5JQG - chains B and C of the 6 polymer chains in the assembly; structure by X-ray diffraction, 2.24 A resolution.

== Chain B ==
Name: Tubulin beta chain
From: Sus scrofa
UniProt: P02554 (TBB_PIG); numbering as in UniProt (aligned over 1-445)
Sequence (445 residues; each row starts with the number of its first residue):
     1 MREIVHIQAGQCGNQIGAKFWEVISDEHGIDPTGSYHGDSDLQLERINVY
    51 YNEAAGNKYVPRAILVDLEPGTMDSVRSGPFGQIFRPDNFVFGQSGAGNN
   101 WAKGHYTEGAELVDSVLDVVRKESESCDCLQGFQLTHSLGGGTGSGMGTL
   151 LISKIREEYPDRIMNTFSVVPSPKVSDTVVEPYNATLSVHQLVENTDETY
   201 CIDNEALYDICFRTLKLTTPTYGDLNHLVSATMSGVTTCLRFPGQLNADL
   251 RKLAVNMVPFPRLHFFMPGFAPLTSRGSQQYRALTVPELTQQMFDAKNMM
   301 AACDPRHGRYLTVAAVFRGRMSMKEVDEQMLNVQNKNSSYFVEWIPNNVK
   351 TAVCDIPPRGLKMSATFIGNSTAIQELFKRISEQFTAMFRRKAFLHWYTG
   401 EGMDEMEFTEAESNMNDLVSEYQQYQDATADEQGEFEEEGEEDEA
Unresolved in the structure: 1, 276-279, 429-445
Metal / ion sites: Mg2+: Gln11 (together with GDP); Ca2+ near Glu111 (its only coordinating residue here)
Ligand contacts: GDP (guanosine-5'-diphosphate): Gly10, Gln11, Cys12, Gln15, Ile16, Asp67, Asn99, Ser138, Gly140, Gly141, Gly142, Thr143, Gly144, Ser145, Val169, Pro171, Val175, Asp177, Glu181, Asn204, Leu207, Tyr222, Leu225, Asn226
Swiss-Prot annotation at these positions:
  - motif: Met1 to Ile4 (MREI motif)
  - binding site (GTP): Gln11, Glu69, Ser138, Gly142, Thr143, Gly144, Asn204, Asn226
  - binding site (Mg(2+)): Glu69
  - modified residue: Ser40 (Phosphoserine), Lys58 (N6-acetyllysine), Ser172 (Phosphoserine), Thr285 (Phosphothreonine), Thr290 (Phosphothreonine), Arg318 (Omega-N-methylarginine), Glu438 (5-glutamyl polyglutamate)
  - cross-link (Glycyl lysine isopeptide (Lys-Gly)): Lys58 (interchain with G-Cter in ubiquitin), Lys324 (interchain with G-Cter in ubiquitin)
  - natural variant: His37 (H37V: In 2nd form), Asn48 (N48S: In 2nd form), Ala55 to Asn57 (sequence variant, change not given here; In 2nd form), Ser275 (S275A: In 2nd form)

== Chain C ==
Name: Tubulin alpha-1B chain
From: Sus scrofa
UniProt: Q2XVP4 (TBA1B_PIG); residue numbers follow UniProt; this construct covers 1-451
Sequence (451 residues; each row starts with the number of its first residue):
     1 MRECISIHVGQAGVQIGNACWELYCLEHGIQPDGQMPSDKTIGGGDDSFN
    51 TFFSETGAGKHVPRAVFVDLEPTVIDEVRTGTYRQLFHPEQLITGKEDAA
   101 NNYARGHYTIGKEIIDLVLDRIRKLADQCTGLQGFLVFHSFGGGTGSGFT
   151 SLLMERLSVDYGKKSKLEFSIYPAPQVSTAVVEPYNSILTTHTTLEHSDC
   201 AFMVDNEAIYDICRRNLDIERPTYTNLNRLISQIVSSITASLRFDGALNV
   251 DLTEFQTNLVPYPRIHFPLATYAPVISAEKAYHEQLSVAEITNACFEPAN
   301 QMVKCDPRHGKYMACCLLYRGDVVPKDVNAAIATIKTKRSIQFVDWCPTG
   351 FKVGINYQPPTVVPGGDLAKVQRAVCMLSNTTAIAEAWARLDHKFDLMYA
   401 KRAFVHWYVGEGMEEGEFSEAREDMAALEKDYEEVGVDSVEGEGEEEGEE
   451 Y
Unresolved in the structure: 441-451
Metal / ion sites: Ca2+: Asp39, Thr41, Gly44, Glu55
Ligand contacts: GTP (guanosine-5'-triphosphate): Gly10, Gln11, Ala12, Gln15, Ile16, Asp69, Asp98, Ala99, Ala100, Asn101, Ser140, Gly142, Gly143, Gly144, Thr145, Gly146, Ile171, Pro173, Val177, Ser178, Thr179, Glu183, Asn206, Tyr224, Leu227, Asn228, Ile231
Swiss-Prot annotation at these positions:
  - motif: Met1 to Cys4 (MREC motif)
  - active site: Glu254
  - binding site (GTP): Gly10, Gln11, Ala12, Gln15, Glu71, Ala99, Ser140, Gly143, Gly144, Thr145, Gly146, Thr179, Glu183, Asn206, Tyr224, Asn228, Leu252
  - binding site (Mg(2+)): Glu71
  - site: Tyr451 (Involved in polymerization)
  - modified residue: Lys40 (N6,N6,N6-trimethyllysine), Ser48 (Phosphoserine), Ser232 (Phosphoserine), Tyr282 (3'-nitrotyrosine), Arg339 (Omega-N-methylarginine), Ser439 (Phosphoserine), Glu443 (5-glutamyl polyglutamate), Glu445 (5-glutamyl polyglutamate), Tyr451 (3'-nitrotyrosine)
  - cross-link (Glycyl lysine isopeptide (Lys-Gly)): Lys326 (interchain with G-Cter in ubiquitin), Lys370 (interchain with G-Cter in ubiquitin)
What the authors report for this chain:
  - Mg2+ coordination through a water molecule: Glu254
  - catalytic residues: Glu254 (citing earlier work)

== Chain B / chain C interface ==
Pairs across the interface - 37 pairs, chain B then chain C:
  Gln94(B) with Met1(C)
  Asn99(B) with Glu254(C), hydrogen bond
  Asp177(B) with Lys352(C), hydrogen bond (backbone-side chain)
  Thr178(B) with Glu254(C); Asn258(C)
  Val179(B) with Asn258(C), hydrogen bond (backbone-side chain); Pro348(C), hydrophobic
  Val180(B) with Thr257(C)
  Thr219(B) with Lys326(C); Asn329(C)
  Ala387(B) with Trp346(C)
  Met388(B) with Trp346(C)
  Arg390(B) with Asp345(C), salt bridge; Ser439(C), hydrogen bond
  Arg391(B) with Tyr262(C), hydrogen bond (backbone-side chain); Asp345(C), salt bridge; Trp346(C); Glu434(C), hydrogen bond (side chain-backbone); Val435(C); Val437(C), hydrogen bond (side chain-backbone); Asp438(C); Ser439(C), hydrogen bond
  Lys392(B) with Tyr262(C)
  Ala393(B) with Pro261(C); Tyr262(C); Trp346(C), hydrophobic
  Phe394(B) with Thr257(C); Asn258(C); Val260(C); Pro261(C), hydrogen bond (backbone-backbone)
  His396(B) with Val260(C), hydrogen bond (side chain-backbone); Pro261(C); Tyr262(C); Pro263(C)
  Trp397(B) with Gln256(C); Thr257(C), hydrogen bond (side chain-backbone); Val260(C), hydrogen bond (side chain-backbone)
Interface residues without a listed pair, chain B (20 interface residues in all): Ser95, Gly98, Thr218, Leu395
Interface residues without a listed pair, chain C (23 interface residues in all): Arg2, Pro325, Cys347

== In short ==
The interface between chain B and chain C involves 20 residues on one side and 23 on the other; the contacts
include 12 hydrogen bonds and 2 salt bridges. Among the polar pairs are Arg390(B)-Asp345(C),
Arg391(B)-Asp345(C) and Asn99(B)-Glu254(C). Chain B binds GDP. From the paper: the catalytic residue
Glu254(C); water-mediated Mg2+ coordination by Glu254(C).
Here chain B is Tubulin beta chain and chain C is Tubulin alpha-1B chain, both from Sus scrofa. Entry 5JQG (An
apo tubulin-RB-TTL complex structure used for side-by-side comparison) was determined by X-ray diffraction
together with 5FNV from the same study.
